PDB entry 7YP7 | electron microscopy, 3.10 A resolution | chains B and G of the 5 polymer chains in the assembly

Chain B:
Molecule: Guanine nucleotide-binding protein G(I)/G(S)/G(T) subunit beta-1
Organism: Homo sapiens
UniProt: P62873 (GBB1_HUMAN); residues 2-340 here = UniProt positions 2-340
Amino-acid sequence (358 residues; numbered -17 to 340; the number before each row is that of its first residue; numbers below 1 keep their minus sign (Met-17 is residue -17)):
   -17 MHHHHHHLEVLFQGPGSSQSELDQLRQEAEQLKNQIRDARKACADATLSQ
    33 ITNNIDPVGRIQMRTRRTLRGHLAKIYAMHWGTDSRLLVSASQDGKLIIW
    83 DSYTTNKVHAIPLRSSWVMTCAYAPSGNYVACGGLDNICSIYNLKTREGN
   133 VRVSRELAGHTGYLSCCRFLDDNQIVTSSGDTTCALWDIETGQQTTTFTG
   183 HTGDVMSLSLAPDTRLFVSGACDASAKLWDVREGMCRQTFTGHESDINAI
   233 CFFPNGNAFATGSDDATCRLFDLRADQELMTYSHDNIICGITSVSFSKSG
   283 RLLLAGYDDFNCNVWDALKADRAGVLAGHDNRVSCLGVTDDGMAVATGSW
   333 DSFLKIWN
Disordered / not traced: -17 to 0
Sequence notes: initiating methionine (-17); expression tag (-16 to 1)
UniProt features mapped onto this chain:
  - modified residue: Ser2 (N-acetylserine), His266 (Phosphohistidine)
  - natural variant: Leu30 (L30F: In MRD42; uncertain significance), Arg52 (R52G: In MRD42), Gly64 (G64V: In MRD42), Asp76 (D76E: In MRD42; D76G: In MRD42), Gly77 (G77S: In MRD42), Lys78 (K78R: In MRD42), Ile80 (I80N: In MRD42; I80T: In MRD42), His91 (H91R: In MRD42; uncertain significance), Ala92 (A92T: In MRD42), Pro94 (P94S: In MRD42), Leu95 (L95P: In MRD42), Arg96 (R96L: In MRD42), 5 further natural variant entries in UniProt

Chain G:
Molecule: Guanine nucleotide-binding protein G(I)/G(S)/G(O) subunit gamma-2
Organism: Homo sapiens
UniProt: P59768 (GBG2_HUMAN); residue numbers follow UniProt; this construct covers 1-71
Amino-acid sequence (71 residues; numbered 1 to 71; the number before each row is that of its first residue):
     1 MASNNTASIAQARKLVEQLKMEANIDRIKVSKAAADLMAYCEAHAKEDPL
    51 LTPVPASENPFREKKFFCAIL
Disordered / not traced: 1-4, 63-71
UniProt features mapped onto this chain:
  - modified residue: Ala2 (N-acetylalanine), Cys68 (Cysteine methyl ester)
  - lipidation: Cys68 (S-geranylgeranyl cysteine)

Interface between chain B and chain G:
Pairs across the interface (65; chain B residue first):
  Leu7(B) with Ala12(G); Arg13(G)
  Glu10(B) with Val16(G)
  Ala11(B) with Leu19(G), hydrophobic
  Leu14(B) with Val16(G), hydrophobic; Leu19(G); Lys20(G)
  Lys15(B) with Leu19(G)
  Ile18(B) with Leu19(G), hydrophobic; Ala23(G), hydrophobic; Arg27(G)
  Ala21(B) with Arg27(G)
  Arg22(B) with Arg27(G)
  Ala24(B) with Lys29(G)
  Cys25(B) with Ile28(G); Lys29(G); Val30(G), hydrogen bond (backbone-backbone)
  Asp27(B) with Val30(G); Ser31(G), hydrogen bond
  Ala28(B) with Val30(G)
  Leu30(B) with Ala34(G), hydrophobic
  Ile33(B) with Met38(G), hydrophobic
  Thr34(B) with Met38(G)
  Ile37(B) with Met38(G), hydrophobic
  Val40(B) with Leu51(G), hydrophobic
  Met45(B) with Leu50(G), hydrophobic
  Arg49(B) with Phe61(G), hydrogen bond (side chain-backbone)
  Ser84(B) with Phe61(G)
  Tyr85(B) with Pro60(G)
  Cys218(B) with Gln18(G), hydrogen bond (backbone-side chain)
  Arg219(B) with Glu22(G)
  Thr221(B) with Glu22(G), hydrogen bond
  Phe235(B) with Leu37(G), hydrophobic; Tyr40(G), hydrophobic; Cys41(G), hydrophobic
  Pro236(B) with Tyr40(G)
  Asn237(B) with Tyr40(G)
  Asp254(B) with Ala33(G)
  Arg256(B) with Ile28(G)
  Ala257(B) with Arg27(G); Ile28(G)
  Asp258(B) with Ile25(G); Arg27(G), salt bridge
  Gln259(B) with Val30(G)
  Leu261(B) with Val30(G), hydrophobic
  Ser279(B) with Asp48(G), hydrogen bond
  Lys280(B) with Glu47(G); Asp48(G)
  Ser281(B) with Tyr40(G); Cys41(G); His44(G), hydrogen bond (side chain-backbone); Asp48(G)
  Gly282(B) with Cys41(G), hydrogen bond (backbone-side chain)
  Arg283(B) with Leu51(G)
  Leu284(B) with Leu51(G), hydrophobic
  Leu300(B) with Met38(G), hydrophobic
  Gly324(B) with Pro49(G); Leu50(G)
  Met325(B) with Pro49(G), hydrophobic; Leu50(G); Pro60(G)
  Ala326(B) with Phe61(G), hydrophobic
  Val327(B) with Leu50(G), hydrophobic
  Asn340(B) with Asn59(G), hydrogen bond; Phe61(G)
Interface residues without a listed pair, chain B (55 interface residues in all): Leu4, Gln17, Ala26, Arg48, Gln220, Ala240, Leu252, Val320, Asp323, Ile338
Interface residues without a listed pair, chain G (34 interface residues in all): Ser8, Ile9, Ala45, Val54, Arg62

Summary:
55 residues of chain B and 34 residues of chain G are in contact; the contacts include 9 hydrogen bonds and 1
salt bridge. Polar contacts include Asp258(B)-Arg27(G), Asp27(B)-Ser31(G) and Arg49(B)-Phe61(G).
Chain B is Guanine nucleotide-binding protein G(I)/G(S)/G(T) subunit beta-1 and chain G is Guanine
nucleotide-binding protein G(I)/G(S)/G(O) subunit gamma-2, both from Homo sapiens; the structure, apo-ADGRG2
coupled to Gs, was determined by electron microscopy.
